PDB entry 3NB9 | X-ray diffraction, 1.50 A resolution | chain A

[Chain A]
Protein: Phycocyanobilin:ferredoxin oxidoreductase
Source organism: Synechocystis sp
Notes: EC 1.3.7.5
UniProtKB: Q55891 (PCYA_SYNY3); numbering as in UniProt (aligned over 1-248)
Chain sequence (248 residues; each row starts with the number of its first residue):
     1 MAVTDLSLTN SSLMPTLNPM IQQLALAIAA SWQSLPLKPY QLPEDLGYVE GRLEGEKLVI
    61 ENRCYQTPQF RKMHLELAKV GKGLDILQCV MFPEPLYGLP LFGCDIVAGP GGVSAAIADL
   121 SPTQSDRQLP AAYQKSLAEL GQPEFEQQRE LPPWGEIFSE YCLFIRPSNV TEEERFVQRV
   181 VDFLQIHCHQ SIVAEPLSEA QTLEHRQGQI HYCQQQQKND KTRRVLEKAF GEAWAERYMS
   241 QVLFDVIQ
Unresolved in the structure: 1-5, 248
Sequence notes: engineered mutation Gln88 (His in Q55891)
Ligand contacts: biliverdine ix alpha (BLA): Ile60, Glu76, Ile86, Gln88, Cys89, Val90, Gly103, Cys104, Asp105, Val107, Ser114, Ala115, Ile117, Arg149, Leu151, Pro152, Trp154, Phe158, Phe164, Tyr212, Gln216, Asn219, Lys221, Thr222, Val225, Leu226, Phe244
Reported in the primary citation:
  - conformationally variable residues (order/disorder transition): His74, Asn219, Thr222
  - binding site for biliverdine ix alpha: Asp105
  - catalytic residues: Glu76 (citing earlier work)
  - mutagenesis - H88Q: decreased catalytic activity (citing earlier work)

[In short]
Bound to chain A: biliverdine ix alpha. The paper reports the catalytic residue Glu76; H88Q reduces catalytic
activity.
Chain A is Phycocyanobilin:ferredoxin oxidoreductase (Synechocystis sp); the structure, Crystal structure of
radical H88Q Synechocystis sp. PCYA, was determined by X-ray diffraction (same publication as 3NB8, 3F0L and
3F0M).
